3GTG - chains B and I of the 13 polymer chains in the assembly; structure by X-ray diffraction, 3.78 A resolution.

Chain B:
Molecule: DNA-directed RNA polymerase II subunit RPB2
Organism: Saccharomyces cerevisiae
Notes: EC 2.7.7.6; fragment: DNA-directed RNA polymerase II 140 kDa polypeptide
Reference sequence: P08518 (RPB2_YEAST); residues 1-1224 here = UniProt positions 1-1224
Sequence (1224 residues; row label = number of the first residue in the row):
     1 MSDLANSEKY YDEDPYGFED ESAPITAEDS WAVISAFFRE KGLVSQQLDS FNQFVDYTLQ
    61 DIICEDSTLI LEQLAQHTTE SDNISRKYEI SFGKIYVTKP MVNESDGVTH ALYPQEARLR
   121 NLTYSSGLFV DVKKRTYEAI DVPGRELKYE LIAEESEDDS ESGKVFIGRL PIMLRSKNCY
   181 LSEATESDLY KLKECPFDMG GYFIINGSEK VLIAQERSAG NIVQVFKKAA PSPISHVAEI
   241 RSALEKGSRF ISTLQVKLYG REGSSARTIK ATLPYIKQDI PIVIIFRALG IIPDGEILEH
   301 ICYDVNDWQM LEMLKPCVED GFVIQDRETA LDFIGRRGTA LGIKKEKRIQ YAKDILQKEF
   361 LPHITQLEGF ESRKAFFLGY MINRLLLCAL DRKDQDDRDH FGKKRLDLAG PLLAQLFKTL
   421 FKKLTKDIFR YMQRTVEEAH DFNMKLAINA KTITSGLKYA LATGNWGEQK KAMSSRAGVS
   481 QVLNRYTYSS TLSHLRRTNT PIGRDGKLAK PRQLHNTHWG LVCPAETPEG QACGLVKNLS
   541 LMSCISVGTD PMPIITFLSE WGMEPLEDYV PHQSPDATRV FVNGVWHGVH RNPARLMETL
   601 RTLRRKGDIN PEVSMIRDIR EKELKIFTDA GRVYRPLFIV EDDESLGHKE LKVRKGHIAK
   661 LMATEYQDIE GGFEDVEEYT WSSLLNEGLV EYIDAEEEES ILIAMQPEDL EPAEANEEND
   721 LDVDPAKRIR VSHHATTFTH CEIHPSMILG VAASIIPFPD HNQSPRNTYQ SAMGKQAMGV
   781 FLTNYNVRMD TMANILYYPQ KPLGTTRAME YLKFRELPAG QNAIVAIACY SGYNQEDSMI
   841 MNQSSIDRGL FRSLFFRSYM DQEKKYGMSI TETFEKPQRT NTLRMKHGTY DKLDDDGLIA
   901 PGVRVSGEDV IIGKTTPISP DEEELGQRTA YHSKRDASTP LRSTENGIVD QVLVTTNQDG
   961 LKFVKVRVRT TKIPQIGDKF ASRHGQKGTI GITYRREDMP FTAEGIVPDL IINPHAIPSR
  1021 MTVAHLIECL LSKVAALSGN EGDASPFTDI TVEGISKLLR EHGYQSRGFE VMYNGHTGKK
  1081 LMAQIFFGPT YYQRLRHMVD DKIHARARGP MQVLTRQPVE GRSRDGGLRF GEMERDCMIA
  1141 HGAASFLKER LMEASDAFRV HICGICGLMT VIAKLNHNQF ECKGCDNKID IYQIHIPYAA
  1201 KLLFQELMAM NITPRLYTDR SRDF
Not modelled in the structure: 1-19, 135-163, 503-508, 920-932, 1221-1224
Metal / ion sites: Zn2+: Cys1163, Cys1166, Cys1182
What the authors report for this chain:
  - binding site for the 12-nt RNA strand: Glu529 to Gln531, Tyr769

Chain I:
Molecule: DNA-directed RNA polymerase II subunit RPB9
Organism: Saccharomyces cerevisiae
Notes: fragment: DNA-directed RNA polymerase II subunit 9
Reference sequence: P27999 (RPB9_YEAST); numbering as in UniProt (aligned over 1-122)
Sequence (122 residues; numbered 1 to 122; the number before each row is that of its first residue):
     1 MTTFRFCRDC NNMLYPREDK ENNRLLFECR TCSYVEEAGS PLVYRHELIT NIGETAGVVQ
    61 DIGSDPTLPR SDRECPKCHS RENVFFQSQQ RRKDTSMVLF FVCLSCSHIF TSDQKNKRTQ
   121 FS
Not modelled in the structure: 1, 121-122
Metal / ion sites: Zn2+ site 1: Cys7, Cys10, Cys29; Zn2+ site 2: Cys75, Cys78, Cys106
UniProt features mapped onto this chain:
  - zinc finger: Cys7 to Cys32 (C4-type), Ser71 to Thr111 (TFIIS-type)
  - binding site (Zn(2+)): Cys7, Cys10, Cys29, Cys32, Cys75, Cys78, Cys103, Cys106
  - modified residue: Ser40 (Phosphoserine)

Chain B / chain I interface:
Residue-residue contacts (51):
  Arg287(B) with Asn12(I)
  Pro293(B) with Cys10(I); Asn11(I); Asn12(I)
  Asp294(B) with Asn11(I); Asn12(I); Met13(I)
  Gly295(B) with Phe6(I); Asn11(I)
  Glu296(B) with Asn11(I)
  Leu298(B) with Phe6(I), hydrophobic
  Trp308(B) with Thr2(I); Arg45(I); Glu47(I)
  Gln309(B) with Thr50(I); Ile52(I)
  Leu311(B) with Phe4(I), hydrophobic
  Glu312(B) with Thr2(I); Tyr44(I)
  Lys315(B) with Met13(I)
  Val318(B) with Tyr15(I)
  Glu319(B) with Tyr15(I)
  Phe322(B) with Arg30(I)
  Gln325(B) with Asn12(I); Thr31(I)
  Asp391(B) with Gln90(I); Arg91(I); Arg92(I)
  Arg392(B) with Gly53(I); Gln89(I)
  Lys393(B) with Gln89(I); Arg91(I)
  Asp394(B) with Arg91(I)
  Arg617(B) with Asp61(I), salt bridge
  Ile619(B) with Val59(I); Asp61(I); Ile62(I), hydrophobic; Asp65(I)
  Arg620(B) with Gly57(I); Ile62(I); Leu68(I); Gln89(I), hydrogen bond
  Lys622(B) with Val59(I)
  Glu699(B) with Thr67(I)
  Ser700(B) with Pro66(I); Thr67(I)
  Ile701(B) with Thr67(I)
  Leu702(B) with Pro66(I)
  Thr737(B) with Pro66(I); Arg70(I)
  Thr739(B) with Pro66(I)
Interface residues without a listed pair, chain B (32 interface residues in all): Asp307, Pro593, Ala594
Interface residues without a listed pair, chain I (30 interface residues in all): Ser64

Summary:
32 residues of chain B and 30 residues of chain I are in contact; the contacts include 1 hydrogen bond and 1
salt bridge. Polar pairs include Arg617(B)-Asp61(I) and Arg620(B)-Gln89(I). UniProt lists 8 Zn2+-binding
residues on chain I. The paper reports a binding site for the 12-nt RNA strand at Glu529(B) and Tyr769(B).
Here chain B is DNA-directed RNA polymerase II subunit RPB2 and chain I is DNA-directed RNA polymerase II
subunit RPB9, both from Saccharomyces cerevisiae. Entry 3GTG (Backtracked RNA polymerase II complex with 12mer
RNA) was determined by X-ray diffraction, deposited together with 3GTJ, 3GTK, 3GTL, 3GTM, 3GTO, 3GTP and 3GTQ.
